Entry 8K35 (electron microscopy, 3.44 A resolution); this record covers chains I and A of the 24 polymer chains in the assembly.

# Chain I (and A)
Name: Tip attachment protein J
From: Escherichia phage Lambda
Notes: chain A of this document is another copy of the same molecule, construct and numbering; everything in this record applies to it too
UniProtKB: P03749 (TIPJ_LAMBD); residues 1-1132 here = UniProt positions 1-1132
Chain sequence (1132 residues; each row starts with the number of its first residue):
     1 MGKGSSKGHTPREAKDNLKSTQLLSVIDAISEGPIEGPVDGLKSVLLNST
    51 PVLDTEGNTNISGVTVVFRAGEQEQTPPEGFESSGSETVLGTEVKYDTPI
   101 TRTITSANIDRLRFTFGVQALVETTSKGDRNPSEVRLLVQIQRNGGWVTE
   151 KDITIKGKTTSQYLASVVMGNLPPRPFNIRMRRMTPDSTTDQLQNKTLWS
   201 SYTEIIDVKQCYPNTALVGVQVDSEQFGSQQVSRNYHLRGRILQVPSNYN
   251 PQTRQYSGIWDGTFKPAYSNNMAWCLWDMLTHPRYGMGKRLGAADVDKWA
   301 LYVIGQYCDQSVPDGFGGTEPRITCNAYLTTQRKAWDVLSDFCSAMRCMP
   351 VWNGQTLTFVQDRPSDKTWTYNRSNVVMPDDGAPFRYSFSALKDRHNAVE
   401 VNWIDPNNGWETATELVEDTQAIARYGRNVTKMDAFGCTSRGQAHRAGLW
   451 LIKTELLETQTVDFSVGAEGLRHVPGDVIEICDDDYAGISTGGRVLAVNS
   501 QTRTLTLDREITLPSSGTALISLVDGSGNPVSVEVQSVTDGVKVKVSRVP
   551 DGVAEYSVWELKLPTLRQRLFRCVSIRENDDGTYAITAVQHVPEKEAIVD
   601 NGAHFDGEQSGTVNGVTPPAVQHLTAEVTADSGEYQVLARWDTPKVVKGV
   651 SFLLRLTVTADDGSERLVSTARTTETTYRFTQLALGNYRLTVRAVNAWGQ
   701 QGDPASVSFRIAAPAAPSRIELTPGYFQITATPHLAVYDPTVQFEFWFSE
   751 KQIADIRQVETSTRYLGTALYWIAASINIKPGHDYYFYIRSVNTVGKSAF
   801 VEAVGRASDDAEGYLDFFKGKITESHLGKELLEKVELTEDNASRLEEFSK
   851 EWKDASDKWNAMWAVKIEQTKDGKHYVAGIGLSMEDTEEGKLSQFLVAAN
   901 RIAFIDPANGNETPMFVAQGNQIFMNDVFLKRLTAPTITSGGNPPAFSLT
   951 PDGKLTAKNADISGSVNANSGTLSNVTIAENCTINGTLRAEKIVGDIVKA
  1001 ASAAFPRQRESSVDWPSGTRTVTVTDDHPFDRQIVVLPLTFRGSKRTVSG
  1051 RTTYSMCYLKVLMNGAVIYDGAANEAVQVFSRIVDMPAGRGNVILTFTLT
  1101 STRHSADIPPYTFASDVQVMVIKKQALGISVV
Not modelled in the structure: 852-1132

# How chain I and chain A interact
Contacting residue pairs - 57 pairs, chain I then chain A:
  Arg-428(I) / Arg-290(A)
  Asn-429(I) / Arg-290(A)
  Thr-625(I) / Ser-161(A)
  Glu-627(I) / Thr-160(A)  hydrogen bond
  Asp-631(I) / Arg-130(A)  salt bridge
  Gln-636(I) / Gln-682(A)
  Arg-640(I) / Thr-159(A)
  Arg-640(I) / Gln-162(A)
  Asp-642(I) / Ser-20(A)  hydrogen bond
  Thr-643(I) / Gln-22(A)
  Lys-645(I) / Glu-82(A)
  Thr-674(I) / Gln-22(A)
  Thr-674(I) / Ser-229(A)
  Glu-675(I) / Lys-19(A)
  Thr-676(I) / Lys-19(A)  hydrogen bond
  Thr-677(I) / Lys-19(A)
  Gln-728(I) / Ala-775(A)
  Tyr-738(I) / Gly-128(A)
  Tyr-738(I) / Asp-129(A)
  Tyr-771(I) / Trp-772(A)  hydrophobic
  Ile-773(I) / Ile-773(A)  hydrophobic
  Ser-808(I) / Ile-777(A)
  Tyr-814(I) / Tyr-726(A)  hydrophobic
  Tyr-814(I) / Phe-727(A)  hydrophobic
  Tyr-814(I) / Ile-777(A)
  Phe-817(I) / Phe-727(A)  hydrophobic
  Phe-817(I) / Pro-781(A)  hydrophobic
  Phe-817(I) / Ser-808(A)
  Phe-817(I) / Asp-809(A)
  Phe-817(I) / Ala-811(A)  hydrophobic
  Phe-818(I) / Ala-811(A)
  Phe-818(I) / Tyr-814(A)  hydrophobic
  Phe-818(I) / Leu-815(A)  hydrophobic
  Lys-821(I) / Ala-811(A)
  Lys-821(I) / Glu-812(A)
  Lys-821(I) / Leu-815(A)
  Ser-825(I) / Lys-819(A)
  His-826(I) / Leu-815(A)
  His-826(I) / Phe-818(A)
  His-826(I) / Lys-819(A)
  His-826(I) / Ile-822(A)
  Gly-828(I) / Gly-820(A)
  Gly-828(I) / Ile-822(A)  hydrogen bond (backbone-backbone)
  Leu-831(I) / Leu-827(A)  hydrophobic
  Lys-834(I) / Lys-834(A)
  Lys-834(I) / Val-835(A)
  Lys-834(I) / Thr-838(A)
  Leu-837(I) / Thr-838(A)
  Leu-837(I) / Ala-842(A)  hydrophobic
  Thr-838(I) / Thr-838(A)
  Asn-841(I) / Asn-841(A)
  Asn-841(I) / Ala-842(A)
  Asn-841(I) / Leu-845(A)
  Arg-844(I) / Leu-845(A)
  Arg-844(I) / Glu-846(A)
  Leu-845(I) / Leu-845(A)  hydrophobic
  Phe-848(I) / Ser-849(A)
Interface residues without a listed pair, chain I (42 interface residues in all): Lys-393, His-623, Ala-626, Ser-632, Arg-679, Gly-813, Ile-822, Leu-827
Interface residues without a listed pair, chain A (51 interface residues in all): Leu-18, Lys-127, Lys-158, Leu-164, Glu-225, Glu-634, Gln-728, Tyr-771, Thr-794, Asp-810, Glu-839

# Overview
42 residues of chain I face 51 of chain A across their interface, with 4 hydrogen bonds and 1 salt bridge.
Among the polar pairs are Asp-631(I)/Arg-130(A), Glu-627(I)/Thr-160(A) and Asp-642(I)/Ser-20(A).
Both chains are Tip attachment protein J (Escherichia phage Lambda). Entry 8K35 (Structure of the
bacteriophage lambda tail tip complex) was determined by electron microscopy together with 8K36, 8K37, 8K38
and 8K39 from the same study.
